4HEA - chains 6 and H of the 16 polymer chains in the assembly; structure by X-ray diffraction, 3.30 A resolution.

Chain 6:
Molecule: NADH-quinone oxidoreductase subunit 6
Source organism: Thermus thermophilus
Notes: EC 1.6.5.3
UniProt: Q56218 (NQO6_THET8); residues 1-181 here = UniProt positions 1-181
Sequence (181 residues; each row starts with the number of its first residue):
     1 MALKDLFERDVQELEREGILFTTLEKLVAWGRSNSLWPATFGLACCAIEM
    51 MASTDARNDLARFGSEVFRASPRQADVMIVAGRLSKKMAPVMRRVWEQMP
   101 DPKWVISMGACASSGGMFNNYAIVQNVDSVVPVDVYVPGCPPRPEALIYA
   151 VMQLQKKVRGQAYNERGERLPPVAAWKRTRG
Disordered / not traced: 1-15, 65-69
Metal / ion sites: 4Fe-4S cluster Fe: Cys45, Cys46, Cys111, Cys140
Ligand contacts: 4Fe-4S cluster (SF4): Ala44, Cys45, Cys46, Gly82, Arg83, Gly109, Ala110, Cys111, Met117, Phe118, Gly139, Cys140, Pro141
UniProt features mapped onto this chain:
  - binding site ([4Fe-4S] cluster): Cys45, Cys46, Cys111, Cys140

Chain H:
Molecule: NADH-quinone oxidoreductase subunit 8
Source organism: Thermus thermophilus
Notes: EC 1.6.5.3
UniProt: Q60019 (NQO8_THET8); numbering as in UniProt (aligned over 1-365)
Sequence (365 residues; row label = number of the first residue in the row):
     1 MTWSYPVDPYWMVALKALLVVVGLLTAFAFMTLIERRLLARFQVRMGPNR
    51 VGPFGLLQPLADAIKSIFKEDIVVAQADRFLFVLAPLISVVFALLAFGLI
   101 PFGPPGSFFGYQPWVINLDLGILYLFAVSELAVYGIFLSGWASGSKYSLL
   151 GSLRSSASLISYELGLGLALLAPVLLVGSLNLNDIVNWQKEHGWLFLYAF
   201 PAFLVYLIASMAEAARTPFDLPEAEQELVGGYHTEYSSIKWALFQMAEYI
   251 HFITASALIPTLFLGGWTMPVLEVPYLWMFLKIAFFLFFFIWIRATWFRL
   301 RYDQLLRFGWGFLFPLALLWFLVTALVVALDLPRTYLLYLSALSFLVLLG
   351 AVLYTPKPARKGGGA
Disordered / not traced: 1, 355-365
From the paper describing this entry:
  - contacts within the chain: Arg36-Asp62 (salt bridge), Glu130-Glu163, Glu163-Glu213

Interface between chain 6 and chain H:
Residue-residue contacts - 45 pairs, chain 6 then chain H:
  Arg16(6) - Phe68(H)
  Gly18(6) - Phe68(H)
  Leu24(6) - Phe68(H)  hydrophobic
  Leu27(6) - Ile64(H)  hydrophobic
  Val28(6) - Ile64(H)  hydrophobic
  Val28(6) - Phe68(H)  hydrophobic
  Trp30(6) - Val51(H)  hydrophobic
  Gly31(6) - Ala61(H)
  Gly31(6) - Ile64(H)
  Arg32(6) - Phe68(H)  hydrogen bond (side chain-backbone)
  Arg32(6) - Lys69(H)
  Asn34(6) - Val51(H)
  Asn34(6) - Gln58(H)  hydrogen bond (backbone-side chain)
  Ser35(6) - Ala61(H)
  Ser35(6) - Asp62(H)  hydrogen bond
  Ser35(6) - Lys65(H)
  Trp37(6) - Asp62(H)
  Trp37(6) - Lys65(H)
  Asp55(6) - Arg45(H)  salt bridge
  Asn58(6) - Gly47(H)  hydrogen bond (side chain-backbone)
  Asn58(6) - Pro48(H)
  Asn58(6) - Asn49(H)  hydrogen bond (side chain-backbone)
  Asn58(6) - Arg50(H)  hydrogen bond
  Asn58(6) - Gln58(H)
  Asp59(6) - Arg50(H)
  Asp59(6) - Val51(H)
  Asp59(6) - Gln58(H)
  Arg62(6) - Arg36(H)
  Arg62(6) - Pro48(H)
  Ala70(6) - Glu225(H)
  Arg73(6) - Ile72(H)
  Arg73(6) - Thr234(H)
  Arg73(6) - Glu235(H)  salt bridge
  Arg73(6) - Tyr236(H)
  Arg73(6) - Ser237(H)
  Gln74(6) - Lys65(H)
  Gln74(6) - Trp241(H)
  Ala75(6) - Lys65(H)
  Ala75(6) - Lys69(H)
  Asp76(6) - Lys65(H)  salt bridge
  Asp76(6) - Lys69(H)
  Pro100(6) - Lys69(H)
  Asp101(6) - Glu70(H)
  Pro102(6) - Phe68(H)
  Pro102(6) - Lys69(H)  hydrogen bond (backbone-side chain)
Interface residues without a listed pair, chain 6 (27 interface residues in all): Glu17, Arg57, Ser71, Gln155
Interface residues without a listed pair, chain H (27 interface residues in all): Met46, Leu57, Leu60, Val74, His233

Summary:
The chain 6/chain H interface involves 27 residues from each chain, with 7 hydrogen bonds and 3 salt bridges.
Polar contacts include Asp55(6)-Arg45(H), Arg73(6)-Glu235(H) and Asp76(6)-Lys65(H). Chain 6 binds 4Fe-4S
cluster. Curated annotation (UniProt) lists 4 [4Fe-4S] cluster-binding residues on chain 6. From the paper:
contacts within the chain involving Arg36(H), Asp62(H) and Glu163(H) among others.
Chain 6 is NADH-quinone oxidoreductase subunit 6 and chain H is NADH-quinone oxidoreductase subunit 8, both
from Thermus thermophilus; the structure, Crystal structure of the entire respiratory complex I from Thermus
thermophilus, was determined by X-ray diffraction together with 4HE8 from the same study.
